Entry 8TJ3 (electron microscopy, 3.20 A resolution); this record covers chains B and C.

# Chain B
Molecule: Peptidoglycan glycosyltransferase MrdB
Source organism: Escherichia coli
Reference sequence: C3TJJ2 (C3TJJ2_ECOLX); numbering as in UniProt (aligned over 1-370)
Chain sequence (370 residues; numbered 1 to 370; the number before each row is that of its first residue):
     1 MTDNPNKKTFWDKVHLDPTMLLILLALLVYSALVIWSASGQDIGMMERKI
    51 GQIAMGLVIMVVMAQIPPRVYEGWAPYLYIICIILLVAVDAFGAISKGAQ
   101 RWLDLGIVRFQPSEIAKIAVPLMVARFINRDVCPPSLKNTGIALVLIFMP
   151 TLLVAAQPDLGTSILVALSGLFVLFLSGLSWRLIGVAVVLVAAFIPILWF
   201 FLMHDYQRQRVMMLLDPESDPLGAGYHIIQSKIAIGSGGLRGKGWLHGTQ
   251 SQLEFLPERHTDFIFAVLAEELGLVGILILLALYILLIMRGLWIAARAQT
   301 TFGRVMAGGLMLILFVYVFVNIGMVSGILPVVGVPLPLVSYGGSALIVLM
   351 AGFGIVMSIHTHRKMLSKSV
Disordered / not traced: 1-8, 94-108, 365-370
From the paper describing this entry:
  - mutagenesis - R48A, R101A, W102A, R109A, Q111A, E114A, K117N, D159V, R210A: decreased catalytic activity
  - mutagenesis - K97A: unchanged catalytic activity on Lipid II
  - mutagenesis - W102F, E258A, H260A, T261S, S344A: unchanged catalytic activity
  - catalytic residues: D262 (proposed by the authors, not directly observed)
  - mutagenesis - P257A, D262A: abolished catalytic activity
  - mutagenesis - C82G/C133A: unchanged expression

# Chain C
Molecule: Peptidoglycan D, D-transpeptidase MrdA
Source organism: Escherichia coli
Reference sequence: Q2TL65 (Q2TL65_ECOLX); residues 378-1010 here correspond to UniProt positions 1-633 (UniProt number = residue number - 377)
Chain sequence (633 residues; row label = number of the first residue in the row):
   378 MKLQNSFRDYTAESALFVRRALVAFLGILLLTGVLIANLYNLQIVRFTDY
   428 QTRSNENRIKLVPIAPSRGIIYDRNGIPLALNRTIYQIEMMPEKVDNVQQ
   478 TLDALRSVVDLTDDDIAAFRKERARSHRFTSIPVKTNLTEVQVARFAVNQ
   528 YRFPGVEVKGYKRRYYPYGSALTHVIGYVSKINDKDVERLNNDGKLANYA
   578 ATHDIGKLGIERYYEDVLHGQTGYEEVEVNNRGRVIRQLKEVPPQAGHDI
   628 YLTLDLKLQQYIETLLAGSRAAVVVTDPRTGGVLALVSTPSYDPNLFVDG
   678 ISSKDYSALLNDPNTPLVNRATQGVYPPASTVKPYVAVSALSAGVITRNT
   728 TLFDPGWWQLPGSEKRYRDWKKWGHGRLNVTRSLEESADTFFYQVAYDMG
   778 IDRLSEWMGKFGYGHYTGIDLAEERSGNMPTREWKQKRFKKPWYQGDTIP
   828 VGIGQGYWTATPIQMSKALMILINDGIVKVPHLLMSTAEDGKQVPWVQPH
   878 EPPVGDIHSGYWELAKDGMYGVANRPNGTAHKYFASAPYKIAAKSGTAQV
   928 FGLKANETYNAHKIAERLRDHKLMTAFAPYNNPQVAVAMILENGGAGPAV
   978 GTLMRQILDHIMLGDNNTDLPAENPAVAAAEDH
Disordered / not traced: 378-387, 722-778, 809-834, 919-946, 991-1010

# Chain B / chain C interface
Residue-residue contacts - 78 pairs, chain B then chain C:
  C133(B) with E390(C)
  F175(B) with R397(C), hydrogen bond (backbone-side chain); V400(C), hydrophobic; A401(C), hydrophobic
  L176(B) with L393(C); F394(C), hydrophobic; R397(C); A398(C), hydrophobic
  S177(B) with L393(C)
  G178(B) with L393(C); R397(C), hydrogen bond (backbone-side chain)
  L179(B) with R397(C), hydrogen bond (backbone-side chain)
  W181(B) with R397(C)
  D220(B) with A574(C)
  P221(B) with A574(C); Y601(C), hydrophobic
  L222(B) with L438(C), hydrophobic; P440(C), hydrophobic; L573(C); A574(C); A577(C), hydrophobic; T599(C); G600(C); Y601(C), hydrophobic
  G223(B) with A574(C)
  I229(B) with L438(C), hydrophobic; E603(C)
  Q230(B) with L438(C)
  K232(B) with L419(C); D426(C)
  I233(B) with D426(C); I436(C), hydrophobic; E603(C)
  I235(B) with Q420(C)
  G236(B) with Q420(C); D426(C); Y427(C)
  S237(B) with Y427(C)
  G239(B) with Q420(C); I421(C)
  L240(B) with Q420(C); I421(C), hydrophobic; Y427(C)
  R241(B) with Y417(C); I421(C)
  Q252(B) with N432(C); R435(C)
  E254(B) with R505(C), salt bridge; F506(C)
  F255(B) with R435(C); K437(C); F506(C)
  F265(B) with L416(C), hydrophobic
  L274(B) with Q420(C); I421(C), hydrophobic
  I277(B) with L416(C), hydrophobic
  L281(B) with I413(C), hydrophobic
  I285(B) with T409(C)
  I288(B) with I405(C), hydrophobic
  M289(B) with F402(C), hydrophobic
  A296(B) with F394(C), hydrophobic
  T301(B) with E390(C), hydrogen bond
  R304(B) with E390(C); F394(C)
  V305(B) with F394(C), hydrophobic
  L312(B) with A401(C), hydrophobic
  F315(B) with I405(C); L408(C), hydrophobic; T409(C)
  F319(B) with L408(C); L412(C), hydrophobic
  I322(B) with L412(C), hydrophobic
  G323(B) with L412(C)
  S326(B) with N415(C), hydrogen bond; L416(C); L419(C)
  I328(B) with L412(C), hydrophobic; N415(C)
Also at the interface, not in a pair above, chain B (50 interface residues in all): P134, S180, Y226, G238, L278, L292, A295, G308
Also at the interface, not in a pair above, chain C (41 interface residues in all): S391, V395, V411, R423, F424

# Summary
50 residues of chain B and 41 residues of chain C are in contact, with 5 hydrogen bonds and 1 salt bridge.
Among the polar pairs are E254(B)-R505(C), F175(B)-R397(C) and G178(B)-R397(C). The paper reports the
catalytic residue D262(B); R48A, R101A and W102A of chain B, among others, reduce catalytic activity; 18
substitutions were tested in all.
Here chain B is Peptidoglycan glycosyltransferase MrdB and chain C is Peptidoglycan D, D-transpeptidase MrdA,
both from Escherichia coli. Entry 8TJ3 (Structural basis of peptidoglycan synthesis by E. coli RodA-PBP2
complex) was determined by electron microscopy.
